Entry 6VT2 (X-ray diffraction, 1.52 A resolution); this record covers chain A.

[Chain A]
Protein: Adhesin
From: Streptococcus sanguinis SK1
Sequence (409 residues; numbered 252 to 660; the number before each row is that of its first residue):
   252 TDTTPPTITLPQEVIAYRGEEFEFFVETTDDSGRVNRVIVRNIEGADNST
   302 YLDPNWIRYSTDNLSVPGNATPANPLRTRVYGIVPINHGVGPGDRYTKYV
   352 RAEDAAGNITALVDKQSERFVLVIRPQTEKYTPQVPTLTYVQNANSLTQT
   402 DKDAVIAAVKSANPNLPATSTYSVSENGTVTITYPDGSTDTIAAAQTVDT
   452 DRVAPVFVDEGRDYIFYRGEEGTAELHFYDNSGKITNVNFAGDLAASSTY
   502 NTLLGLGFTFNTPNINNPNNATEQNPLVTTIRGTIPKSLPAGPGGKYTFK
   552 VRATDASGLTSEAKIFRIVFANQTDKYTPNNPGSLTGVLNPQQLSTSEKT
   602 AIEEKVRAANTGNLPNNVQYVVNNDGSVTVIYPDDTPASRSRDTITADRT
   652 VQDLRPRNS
Bound ions: Ca2+ site 1: Asp253, Thr255, Asp281, Asp355; Ca2+ site 2: Thr379, Tyr382, Asp441; Ca2+ site 3: Asp452, Val454, Asp481, Asn482, Asp556; Ca2+ site 4: Thr575, Tyr578, Asp644
What the authors report for this chain:
  - binding site for N-acetyl-alpha-neuraminic acid: Tyr347, Lys349

[Summary]
Asp253, Thr255, Asp281 and Asp355 form the Ca2+ site 1. Thr379, Tyr382 and Asp441 form the Ca2+ site 2. The
paper reports a binding site for N-acetyl-alpha-neuraminic acid at Tyr347 and Lys349.
Chain A is Adhesin (Streptococcus sanguinis SK1); the structure, Sialic acid binding region of Streptococcus
sanguinis SK1 adhesin bound to sTa, was determined by X-ray diffraction, deposited together with 6VS7 and
6VU6.
